PDB entry 1G4A | X-ray diffraction, 3.00 A resolution | chains B and A of the 6 polymer chains in the assembly

[Chain B (and A)]
Name: ATP-dependent protease hslv
From: Escherichia coli
Notes: EC 3.4.99.-; chain A of this document is another copy of the same molecule, construct and numbering; everything in this record applies to it too
Reference sequence: P0A7B8 (HSLV_ECOLI); numbering as in UniProt (aligned over 1-175)
Amino-acid sequence (175 residues; numbered 1 to 175; the number before each row is that of its first residue):
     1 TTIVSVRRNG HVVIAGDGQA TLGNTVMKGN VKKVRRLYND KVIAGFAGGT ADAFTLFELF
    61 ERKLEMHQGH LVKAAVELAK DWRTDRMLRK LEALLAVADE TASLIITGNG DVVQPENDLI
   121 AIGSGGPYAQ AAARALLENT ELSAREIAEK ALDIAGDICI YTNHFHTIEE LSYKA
Unresolved in the structure: 174-175
Swiss-Prot annotation at these positions:
  - active site: Thr2
  - mutagenesis: Thr2 (T2S: 80% reduced protease activity in the absence of HslU. Almost no effect in the presence of HslU; T2V: No protease activity)
What the authors report for this chain:
  - conformationally variable residues: Thr1, Lys33

[Interface between chain B and chain A]
Contacting residue pairs - 27 pairs, chain B then chain A:
  Thr25(B) with Pro127(A)
  Met27(B) with Ile105(A), hydrophobic; Val113(A), hydrophobic
  Lys28(B) with Val113(A); Gln114(A)
  Asn30(B) with Glu116(A)
  Gly49(B) with Asn109(A); Gly110(A); Asp111(A)
  Thr50(B) with Gly110(A), hydrogen bond (backbone-backbone); Asp111(A); Val112(A)
  Ala51(B) with Gly110(A), hydrogen bond (backbone-backbone); Asp111(A)
  Asp52(B) with Arg83(A), salt bridge; Asn109(A); Gly110(A), hydrogen bond (backbone-backbone)
  Phe54(B) with Val76(A), hydrophobic; Lys80(A)
  Thr55(B) with Lys80(A)
  Glu58(B) with Lys80(A), salt bridge
  Arg86(B) with Thr84(A)
  Lys90(B) with Arg83(A), hydrogen bond (backbone-side chain); Arg89(A), hydrogen bond (side chain-backbone); Lys90(A); Gly108(A)
  Leu91(B) with Arg83(A)
Other interface residues (no listed pair), chain A (19 interface residues in all): Ala79, Thr107, Pro115

[Summary]
The interface between chain B and chain A involves 14 residues on one side and 19 on the other; the contacts
include 5 hydrogen bonds and 2 salt bridges. Polar contacts include Asp52(B)-Arg83(A), Glu58(B)-Lys80(A) and
Lys90(B)-Arg83(A). From UniProt: active-site residue Thr2(B) and one mutagenesis site on chain B. The paper
reports conformational variability at Thr1(B) and Lys33(B).
Both chains are ATP-dependent protease hslv (Escherichia coli). Entry 1G4A (Crystal structures of the hslvu
peptidase-atpase complex reveal an ATP-dependent proteolysis mechanism) was determined by X-ray diffraction
together with 1G4B from the same study.
